7ZGW - chains A and B of the 6 polymer chains in the assembly; structure by X-ray diffraction, 1.83 A resolution.

Chain A (and B):
Protein: Serratia NucC
Notes: chain B of this document is another copy of the same molecule, construct and numbering; everything in this record applies to it too
UniProtKB: A0A2I5TBB8 (A0A2I5TBB8_SERS3); numbering as in UniProt (aligned over 1-250)
Chain sequence (256 residues; numbered -5 to 250; the number before each row is that of its first residue; numbers below 1 keep their minus sign (Lys-5 is residue -5)):
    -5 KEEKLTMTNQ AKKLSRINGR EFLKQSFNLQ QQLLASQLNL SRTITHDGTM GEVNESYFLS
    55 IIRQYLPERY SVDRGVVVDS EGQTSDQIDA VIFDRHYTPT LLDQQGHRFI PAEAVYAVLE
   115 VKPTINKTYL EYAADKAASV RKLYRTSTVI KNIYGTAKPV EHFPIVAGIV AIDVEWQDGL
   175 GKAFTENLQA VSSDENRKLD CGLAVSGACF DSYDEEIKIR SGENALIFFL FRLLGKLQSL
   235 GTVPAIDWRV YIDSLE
Disordered / not traced: -5 to 11, 250 (chain B: -5 to 11)
Sequence notes: expression tag (-5 to 0)
What the authors report for this chain:
  - mutagenesis - D83N, E114N, K116L: abolished catalytic activity
  - catalytic residues: Lys116

Interface between chain A and chain B:
Pairs across the interface (59):
  Gly13(A) with Gly76(B), hydrogen bond (backbone-backbone); Thr78(B); Phe103(B)
  Arg14(A) with Ser74(B), hydrogen bond (side chain-backbone); Glu75(B), salt bridge; Gly76(B); Ser248(B), hydrogen bond
  Phe16(A) with Phe103(B), hydrophobic
  Leu17(A) with Tyr245(B)
  Lys18(A) with Leu249(B)
  Ser20(A) with Leu95(B); Leu96(B)
  Phe21(A) with Leu95(B), hydrophobic; Leu96(B), hydrophobic
  Gln24(A) with Leu96(B)
  Ile55(A) with Leu96(B)
  Gln58(A) with Thr94(B); Leu96(B); Asp97(B), hydrogen bond (side chain-backbone); Gln98(B)
  Tyr59(A) with Pro93(B); Thr94(B), hydrogen bond (backbone-backbone); Leu96(B)
  Pro61(A) with Arg89(B); His90(B); Tyr91(B); Thr92(B); Pro93(B)
  Glu62(A) with Arg89(B), salt bridge; His90(B)
  Arg63(A) with His90(B), hydrogen bond (backbone-backbone); Tyr91(B)
  His90(A) with His90(B)
  Glu155(A) with Tyr148(B), hydrogen bond
  Phe157(A) with Ile147(B), hydrophobic
  Arg214(A) with Leu249(B), hydrogen bond (side chain-backbone); Glu250(B)
  Asn218(A) with Leu249(B); Glu250(B), hydrogen bond (side chain-backbone)
  Ile221(A) with Ile246(B), hydrophobic
  Phe222(A) with Ile246(B), hydrophobic; Leu249(B); Glu250(B)
  Phe225(A) with Leu95(B), hydrophobic; Trp242(B); Arg243(B); Tyr245(B), hydrophobic; Ile246(B), hydrophobic
  Arg226(A) with Arg243(B)
  Leu228(A) with Pro93(B), hydrophobic; Trp242(B)
  Gly229(A) with Ile144(B)
  Gln232(A) with Ile144(B); Ile240(B); Trp242(B)
  Ser233(A) with Ile144(B); Lys145(B); Asn146(B); Ile147(B)
Other interface residues (no listed pair), chain A (31 interface residues in all): Asn12, Pro158, Ser215, Leu234
Other interface residues (no listed pair), chain B (32 interface residues in all): Val72, His101, Ala239, Asp241

Overview:
31 residues of chain A and 32 residues of chain B are in contact, with 9 hydrogen bonds and 2 salt bridges.
Polar pairs include Arg14(A)-Glu75(B), Glu62(A)-Arg89(B) and Arg14(A)-Ser74(B). The paper reports the
catalytic residue Lys116(A); D83N, E114N and K116L of chain A abolish catalytic activity.
Chain A and chain B are both Serratia NucC; the structure, Serratia NucC apo form, was determined by X-ray
diffraction, deposited together with 7ZGV.
